PDB entry 5Z3G | electron microscopy, 3.65 A resolution | chains A and U of the 35 polymer chains in the assembly

== Chain A ==
Molecule: 25S rRNA
From: Saccharomyces cerevisiae
Sequence (3396 nucleotides; numbered 1 to 3396; the number before each row is that of its first residue):
     1 GUUUGACCUC AAAUCAGGUA GGAGUACCCG CUGAACUUAA GCAUAUCAAU AAGCGGAGGA
    61 AAAGAAACCA ACCGGGAUUG CCUUAGUAAC GGCGAGUGAA GCGGCAAAAG CUCAAAUUUG
   121 AAAUCUGGUA CCUUCGGUGC CCGAGUUGUA AUUUGGAGAG GGCAACUUUG GGGCCGUUCC
   181 UUGUCUAUGU UCCUUGGAAC AGGACGUCAU AGAGGGUGAG AAUCCCGUGU GGCGAGGAGU
   241 GCGGUUCUUU GUAAAGUGCC UUCGAAGAGU CGAGUUGUUU GGGAAUGCAG CUCUAAGUGG
   301 GUGGUAAAUU CCAUCUAAAG CUAAAUAUUG GCGAGAGACC GAUAGCGAAC AAGUACAGUG
   361 AUGGAAAGAU GAAAAGAACU UUGAAAAGAG AGUGAAAAAG UACGUGAAAU UGUUGAAAGG
   421 GAAGGGCAUU UGAUCAGACA UGGUGUUUUG UGCCCUCUGC UCCUUGUGGG UAGGGGAAUC
   481 UCGCAUUUCA CUGGGCCAGC AUCAGUUUUG GUGGCAGGAU AAAUCCAUAG GAAUGUAGCU
   541 UGCCUCGGUA AGUAUUAUAG CCUGUGGGAA UACUGCCAGC UGGGACUGAG GACUGCGACG
   601 UAAGUCAAGG AUGCUGGCAU AAUGGUUAUA UGCCGCCCGU CUUGAAACAC GGACCAAGGA
   661 GUCUAACGUC UAUGCGAGUG UUUGGGUGUA AAACCCAUAC GCGUAAUGAA AGUGAACGUA
   721 GGUUGGGGCC UCGCAAGAGG UGCACAAUCG ACCGAUCCUG AUGUCUUCGG AUGGAUUUGA
   781 GUAAGAGCAU AGCUGUUGGG ACCCGAAAGA UGGUGAACUA UGCCUGAAUA GGGUGAAGCC
   841 AGAGGAAACU CUGGUGGAGG CUCGUAGCGG UUCUGACGUG CAAAUCGAUC GUCGAAUUUG
   901 GGUAUAGGGG CGAAAGACUA AUCGAACCAU CUAGUAGCUG GUUCCUGCCG AAGUUUCCCU
   961 CAGGAUAGCA GAAGCUCGUA UCAGUUUUAU GAGGUAAAGC GAAUGAUUAG AGGUUCCGGG
  1021 GUCGAAAUGA CCUUGACCUA UUCUCAAACU UUAAAUAUGU AAGAAGUCCU UGUUACUUAA
  1081 UUGAACGUGG ACAUUUGAAU GAAGAGCUUU UAGUGGGCCA UUUUUGGUAA GCAGAACUGG
  1141 CGAUGCGGGA UGAACCGAAC GUAGAGUUAA GGUGCCGGAA UACACGCUCA UCAGACACCA
  1201 CAAAAGGUGU UAGUUCAUCU AGACAGCCGG ACGGUGGCCA UGGAAGUCGG AAUCCGCUAA
  1261 GGAGUGUGUA ACAACUCACC GGCCGAAUGA ACUAGCCCUG AAAAUGGAUG GCGCUCAAGC
  1321 GUGUUACCUA UACUCUACCG UCAGGGUUGA UAUGAUGCCC UGACGAGUAG GCAGGCGUGG
  1381 AGGUCAGUGA CGAAGCCUAG ACCGUAAGGU CGGGUCGAAC GGCCUCUAGU GCAGAUCUUG
  1441 GUGGUAGUAG CAAAUAUUCA AAUGAGAACU UUGAAGACUG AAGUGGGGAA AGGUUCCACG
  1501 UCAACAGCAG UUGGACGUGG GUUAGUCGAU CCUAAGAGAU GGGGAAGCUC CGUUUCAAAG
  1561 GCCUGAUUUU AUGCAGGCCA CCAUCGAAAG GGAAUCCGGU UAAGAUUCCG GAACCUGGAU
  1621 AUGGAUUCUU CACGGUAACG UAACUGAAUG UGGAGACGUC GGCGCGAGCC CUGGGAGGAG
  1681 UUAUCUUUUC UUCUUAACAG CUUAUCACCC CGGAAUUGGU UUAUCCGGAG AUGGGGUCUU
  1741 AUGGCUGGAA GAGGCCAGCA CCUUUGCUGG CUCCGGUGCG CUUGUGACGG CCCGUGAAAA
  1801 UCCACAGGAA GGAAUAGUUU UCAUGCCAGG UCGUACUGAU AACCGCAGCA GGUCUCCAAG
  1861 GUGAACAGCC UCUAGUUGAU AGAAUAAUGU AGAUAAGGGA AGUCGGCAAA AUAGAUCCGU
  1921 AACUUCGGGA UAAGGAUUGG CUCUAAGGGU CGGGUAGUGA GGGCCUUGGU CAGACGCAGC
  1981 GGGCGUGCUU GUGGACUGCU UGGUGGGGCU UGCUCUGCUA GGCGGACUAC UUGCGUGCCU
  2041 UGUUGUAGAC GGCCUUGGUA GGUCUCUUGU AGACCGUCGC UUGCUACAAU UAACGAUCAA
  2101 CUUAGAACUG GUACGGACAA GGGGAAUCUG ACUGUCUAAU UAAAACAUAG CAUUGCGAUG
  2161 GUCAGAAAGU GAUGUUGACG CAAUGUGAUU UCUGCCCAGU GCUCUGAAUG UCAAAGUGAA
  2221 GAAAUUCAAC CAAGCGCGGG UAAACGGCGG GAGUAACUAU GACUCUCUUA AGGUAGCCAA
  2281 AUGCCUCGUC AUCUAAUUAG UGACGCGCAU GAAUGGAUUA ACGAGAUUCC CACUGUCCCU
  2341 AUCUACUAUC UAGCGAAACC ACAGCCAAGG GAACGGGCUU GGCAGAAUCA GCGGGGAAAG
  2401 AAGACCCUGU UGAGCUUGAC UCUAGUUUGA CAUUGUGAAG AGACAUAGAG GGUGUAGAAU
  2461 AAGUGGGAGC UUCGGCGCCA GUGAAAUACC ACUACCUUUA UAGUUUCUUU ACUUAUUCAA
  2521 UGAAGCGGAG CUGGAAUUCA UUUUCCACGU UCUAGCAUUC AAGGUCCCAU UCGGGGCUGA
  2581 UCCGGGUUGA AGACAUUGUC AGGUGGGGAG UUUGGCUGGG GCGGCACAUC UGUUAAACGA
  2641 UAACGCAGAU GUCCUAAGGG GGGCUCAUGG AGAACAGAAA UCUCCAGUAG AACAAAAGGG
  2701 UAAAAGCCCC CUUGAUUUUG AUUUUCAGUG UGAAUACAAA CCAUGAAAGU GUGGCCUAUC
  2761 GAUCCUUUAG UCCCUCGGAA UUUGAGGCUA GAGGUGCCAG AAAAGUUACC ACAGGGAUAA
  2821 CUGGCUUGUG GCAGUCAAGC GUUCAUAGCG ACAUUGCUUU UUGAUUCUUC GAUGUCGGCU
  2881 CUUCCUAUCA UACCGAAGCA GAAUUCGGUA AGCGUUGGAU UGUUCACCCA CUAAUAGGGA
  2941 ACGUGAGCUG GGUUUAGACC GUCGUGAGAC AGGUUAGUUU UACCCUACUG AUGAAUGUUA
  3001 CCGCAAUAGU AAUUGAACUU AGUACGAGAG GAACAGUUCA UUCGGAUAAU UGGUUUUUGC
  3061 GGCUGUCUGA UCAGGCAUUG CCGCGAAGCU ACCAUCCGCU GGAUUAUGGC UGAACGCCUC
  3121 UAAGUCAGAA UCCAUGCUAG AACGCGGUGA UUUCUUUGCU CCACACAAUA UAGAUGGAUA
  3181 CGAAUAAGGC GUCCUUGUGG CGUCGCUGAA CCAUAGCAGG CUAGCAACGG UGCACUUGGC
  3241 GGAAAGGCCU UGGGUGCUUG CUGGCGAAUU GCAAUGUCAU UUUGCGUGGG GAUAAAUCAU
  3301 UUGUAUACGA CUUAGAUGUA CAACGGGGUA UUGUAAGCAG UAGAGUAGCC UUGUUGUUAC
  3361 GAUCUGCUGA GAUUAAGCCU UUGUUGUCUG AUUUGU
Unresolved in the structure: 305-310, 478-481, 706-719, 759-772, 816-925, 992-1058, 1064-1096, 1128-1132, 1191-1200, 1220-1287, 1301-1309, 1452-1879, 1884-2348, 2371-2377, 2383-2996, 3152-3157, 3169-3171, 3280-3283, 3339-3365, 3396

== Chain U ==
Name: 60S ribosomal protein L18-A
From: Saccharomyces cerevisiae S288c
UniProt: P0CX49 (RL18A_YEAST); numbering as in UniProt (aligned over 1-186)
Amino-acid sequence (186 residues; row label = number of the first residue in the row):
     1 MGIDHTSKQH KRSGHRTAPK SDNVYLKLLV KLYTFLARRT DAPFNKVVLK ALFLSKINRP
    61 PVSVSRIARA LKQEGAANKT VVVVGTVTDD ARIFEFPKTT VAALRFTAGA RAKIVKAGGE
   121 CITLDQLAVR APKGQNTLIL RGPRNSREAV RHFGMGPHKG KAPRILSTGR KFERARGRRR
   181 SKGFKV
Unresolved in the structure: 1-14, 149-186

== Chain A / chain U interface ==
Contacting residue pairs (80; chain A residue first):
  C670(A) with Ile57(U), sugar contact
  U671(A) with Lys20(U), phosphate contact; Ser55(U), hydrogen bond to the phosphate; Ile57(U), phosphate contact
  A672(A) with Lys20(U), phosphate contact; Ser21(U), phosphate contact; Asp22(U), hydrogen bond to the sugar; Leu54(U), phosphate contact; Ser55(U), phosphate contact; Lys56(U), hydrogen bond to the phosphate
  U673(A) with Ser21(U), hydrogen bond to the phosphate; Asp22(U), phosphate contact; Asn23(U), phosphate contact; Lys56(U), base contact
  G674(A) with Lys56(U), hydrogen bond to the base; Arg105(U), salt bridge to the phosphate
  G676(A) with Pro61(U), base contact; Thr86(U), base contact; Thr107(U), sugar contact
  A677(A) with Thr88(U), phosphate contact; Asp89(U), phosphate contact; Thr107(U), hydrogen bond to the phosphate
  A720(A) with Arg69(U), salt bridge to the phosphate
  G727(A) with Val47(U), sugar contact; Ile139(U), hydrogen bond to the base; Arg141(U), base contact
  G728(A) with Pro43(U), sugar contact; Phe44(U), phosphate contact; Val47(U), phosphate contact
  C729(A) with Pro43(U), phosphate contact; Phe44(U), hydrogen bond to the phosphate; Lys79(U), hydrogen bond to the sugar; Gly134(U), sugar contact; Asn136(U), hydrogen bond to the phosphate; Thr137(U), hydrogen bond to the sugar
  C730(A) with Gly134(U), phosphate contact; Gln135(U), phosphate contact; Asn136(U), phosphate contact
  U741(A) with Gln73(U), sugar contact; Glu74(U), sugar contact
  G742(A) with Gln73(U), hydrogen bond to the phosphate
  C743(A) with Gln73(U), hydrogen bond to the phosphate; Leu140(U), sugar contact; Arg141(U), hydrogen bond to the base
  A744(A) with Arg66(U), salt bridge to the phosphate; Arg141(U), hydrogen bond to the base; Arg144(U), sugar contact
  C745(A) with Pro143(U), phosphate contact; Arg144(U), hydrogen bond to the sugar; Asn145(U), phosphate contact
  A784(A) with Arg66(U), phosphate contact; Arg69(U), hydrogen bond to the base; Arg92(U), hydrogen bond to the sugar
  G785(A) with Ser63(U), hydrogen bond to the phosphate; Ser65(U), hydrogen bond to the phosphate; Arg66(U), salt bridge to the phosphate; Thr88(U), base contact; Asp89(U), base contact; Asp90(U), hydrogen bond to the base; Arg92(U), hydrogen bond to the sugar
  A786(A) with Thr88(U), hydrogen bond to the base; Ser146(U), phosphate contact
  G787(A) with Lys56(U), base contact
  C788(A) with Lys56(U), base contact
  G974(A) with Arg16(U), salt bridge to the phosphate; Asn58(U), hydrogen bond to the phosphate
  C975(A) with Leu54(U), phosphate contact; Arg141(U), phosphate contact
  U976(A) with Arg141(U), salt bridge to the phosphate; Arg144(U), hydrogen bond to the base
  A1343(A) with His15(U), phosphate contact
  G1346(A) with Arg38(U), phosphate contact
  U1347(A) with Arg38(U), salt bridge to the phosphate; Arg39(U), phosphate contact
  U1348(A) with Lys31(U), base contact; Phe35(U), base contact; Arg38(U), salt bridge to the phosphate; Arg39(U), salt bridge to the phosphate
  A1355(A) with Lys31(U), sugar contact; Arg38(U), base contact
Also at the interface, not in a pair above, chain A (35 interface residues in all): C675, A705, A789, A973, U1356
Also at the interface, not in a pair above, chain U (51 interface residues in all): Arg59, Ala108, Lys133, Leu138, Gly142, Arg147, Glu148

== Overview ==
35 residues of chain A and 51 residues of chain U are in contact; the contacts include 25 hydrogen bonds and 9
salt bridges. Among the polar pairs are G674(A)-Lys56(U), G727(A)-Ile139(U) and C743(A)-Arg141(U).
Chain A is 25S rRNA (Saccharomyces cerevisiae) and chain U is 60S ribosomal protein L18-A (Saccharomyces
cerevisiae S288c); the structure, Cryo-EM structure of a nucleolar pre-60S ribosome (Rpf1-TAP), was determined
by electron microscopy (same publication as 5Z1G).
